PDB entry 2HXF | electron microscopy, 10.00 A resolution (very low resolution: no residue pairs are listed; an interface is given only as per-side residue counts) | chains A and C of the 3 polymer chains in the assembly

[Chain A]
Name: Tubulin alpha chain
Source organism: Sus scrofa
UniProt: P02550 (TBA_PIG); residues 1-451 here = UniProt positions 1-451
Amino-acid sequence (451 residues; each row starts with the number of its first residue):
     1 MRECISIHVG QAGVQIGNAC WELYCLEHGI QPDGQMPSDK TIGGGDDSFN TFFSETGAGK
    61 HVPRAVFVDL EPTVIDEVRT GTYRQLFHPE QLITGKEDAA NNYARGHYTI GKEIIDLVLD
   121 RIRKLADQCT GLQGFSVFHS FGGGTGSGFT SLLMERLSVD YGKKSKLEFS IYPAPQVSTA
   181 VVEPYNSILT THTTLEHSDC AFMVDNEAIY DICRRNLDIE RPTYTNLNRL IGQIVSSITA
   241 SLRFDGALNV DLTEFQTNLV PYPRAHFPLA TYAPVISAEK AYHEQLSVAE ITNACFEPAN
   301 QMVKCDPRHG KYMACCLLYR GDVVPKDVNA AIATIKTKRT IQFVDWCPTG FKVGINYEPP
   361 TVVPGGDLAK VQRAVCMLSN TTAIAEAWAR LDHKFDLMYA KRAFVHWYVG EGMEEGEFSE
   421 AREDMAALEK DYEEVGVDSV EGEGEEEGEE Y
Not modelled in the structure: 1, 35-60, 440-451
Residues lining bound ligands: GTP (guanosine-5'-triphosphate): Gly10, Gln11, Ala12, Gln15, Ile16, Ala99, Ala100, Asn101, Ser140, Gly142, Gly143, Gly144, Thr145, Gly146, Ile171, Thr179, Glu183, Asn206, Tyr224, Leu227, Asn228
Swiss-Prot annotation at these positions:
  - active site: Glu254
  - binding site (GTP): Gly10, Gln11, Ala12, Gln15, Glu71, Ala99, Ser140, Gly143, Gly144, Thr145, Gly146, Thr179, Glu183, Asn206, Tyr224, Asn228, Leu252
  - binding site (Mg(2+)): Glu71
  - site: Tyr451 (Involved in polymerization)
  - modified residue: Lys40 (N6-acetyllysine), Tyr282 (3'-nitrotyrosine), Ser439 (Phosphoserine), Glu443 (5-glutamyl polyglutamate), Glu445 (5-glutamyl polyglutamate), Tyr451 (3'-nitrotyrosine)
  - natural variant: Ala265 (A265G; A265I), Thr271 to Ala273 (sequence variant, change not given here)

[Chain C]
Name: Kinesin-like protein KIF1A
Source organism: Mus musculus
Notes: fragment: kif1a head domain
UniProt: P33173 (KIF1A_MOUSE); aligned to UniProt positions 1-353 over residues 3-355 (the alignment contains insertions or deletions, so no single offset holds)
Amino-acid sequence (394 residues; each row starts with the number of its first residue; numbers below 1 keep their minus sign (Met-15 is residue -15)):
   -15 MASMTGGQQM GRDPINMPGA SVKVAVRVRP FNSREMSRDS KCIIQMSGST TTIVNPKQPK
    45 ETPKSFSFDY SYWSHTSPED INYASQKQVY RDIGEEMLQH AFEGYNVCIF AYGQTGAGKS
   105 YTMMGKQEKD QQGIIPQLCE DLFSRINDTT NDNMSYSVEV SYMEIYCERV RDLLNPKNKG
   165 NLRVREHPLL GPYVEDLSKL AVTSYNDIQD LMDSGNKART VAATNMNETS SRSHAVFNII
   225 FTQKRHDAET NITTEKVSKI SLVDLAGSER ADSTGAKGTR LKEGANINKS LTTLGKVISA
   285 LAEMDSGPNK NKKKKKTDFI PYRDSVLTWL LRENLGGNSR TAMVAALSPA DINYDETLST
   345 LRYADRAKQI RNTVSVNLEL TAEEWKKKHH HHHH
Not modelled in the structure: -15 to 2, 206-212, 254-268, 289-302, 363-378
Sequence notes: cloning artifact (-15 to 2); engineered mutation Ala202 (Pro in P33173); linker (356-372); expression tag (373-378)
Metal / ion sites: Mg2+: Ser104 (together with AMP-PNP)
Residues lining bound ligands: AMP-PNP (ANP; phosphoaminophosphonic acid-adenylate ester): Arg11, Arg13, Pro14, Ser58, Tyr67, Gln98, Thr99, Gly100, Ala101, Gly102, Lys103, Ser104, Tyr105, Lys110, Thr213, Ser214, Ser215, Ala250, Gly251
What the authors report for this chain:
  - conformationally variable residues (domain motion, loop rearrangement): Val205 to His218, Glu253

[Interface between chain A and chain C]
At this resolution (10 A) residue pairs are not listed: 16 residues of chain A and 15 of chain C lie at the interface.
From the paper, about this interface:
  - interface residues, chain C: Glu253(C), Asp339(C), Glu340(C)

[Summary]
16 residues of chain A face 15 of chain C across their interface. Bound to chain A: GTP. Chain C binds
AMP-PNP. Curated annotation (UniProt) lists active-site residue Glu254(A), 17 GTP-binding residues and
Mg2+-binding residue Glu71(A) on chain A. From the paper: interface residues Glu253(C), Asp339(C) and
Glu340(C); conformational variability at Val205(C) and Glu253(C).
Here chain A is Tubulin alpha chain (Sus scrofa) and chain C is Kinesin-like protein KIF1A (Mus musculus).
Entry 2HXF (KIF1A head-microtubule complex structure in amppnp-form) was determined by electron microscopy
together with 2HXH from the same study.
